PDB entry 7L8C | electron microscopy, 3.40 A resolution | chains F and H of the 8 polymer chains in the assembly

Chain F:
Molecule: BG505 SOSIP MD39 - gp41
Organism: Human immunodeficiency virus 1
Sequence (147 residues; row label = number of the first residue in the row):
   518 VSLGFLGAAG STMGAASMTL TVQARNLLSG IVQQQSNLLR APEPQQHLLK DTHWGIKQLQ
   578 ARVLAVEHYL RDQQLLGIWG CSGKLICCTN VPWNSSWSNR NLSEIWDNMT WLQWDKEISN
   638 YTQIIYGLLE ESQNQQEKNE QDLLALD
Disordered / not traced: 547-568
Disulfide bonds: Cys-598/Cys-604
Covalent attachments: N-acetylglucosamine (NAG) linked to Asn-611, Asn-618, Asn-637

Chain H:
Molecule: Rh.33104 pAbC-3 - Heavy Chain
Organism: Macaca mulatta
Sequence (113 residues; row label = number of the first residue in the row; X marks 113 residues of unknown identity (built as UNK)):
     2 XXXXXXXXXX XXXXXXXXXX XXXXXXXXXX XXXXXXXXXX XXXXXXXXXX XXXXXXXXXX
    62 XXXXXXXXXX XXXXXXXXXX XXXXXXXXXX XXXXXXXXXX XXXXXXXXXX XXX

Chain F / chain H interface:
Interface residues of chain F (facing chain H), 7 residues: Lys-655, Asn-656, Gln-658, Asp-659, Leu-660, Ala-662, Leu-663

Summary:
No residue of chain F is in contact with chain H. Covalently linked N-acetylglucosamine: at Asn-611(F),
Asn-618(F) and Asn-637(F).
Here chain F is BG505 SOSIP MD39 - gp41 (Human immunodeficiency virus 1) and chain H is Rh.33104 pAbC-3 -
Heavy Chain (Macaca mulatta). Entry 7L8C (BG505 SOSIP MD39 in complex with the polyclonal Fab pAbC-3 from
animal Rh.33104 (Wk26 time point)) was determined by electron microscopy (same publication as 7L7T, 7L7U,
7L85, 7L86, 7L87, 7L88 and 15 further entries).
